7CDH - chain X; structure by X-ray diffraction, 2.60 A resolution.

[Chain X]
Molecule: Isoaspartyl dipeptidase
From: Fervidobacterium islandicum
Notes: EC 3.4.19.-
UniProtKB: A0A1B0VPV0 (A0A1B0VPV0_FERIS); residues 1-387 here = UniProt positions 1-387
Chain sequence (387 residues; each row starts with the number of its first residue):
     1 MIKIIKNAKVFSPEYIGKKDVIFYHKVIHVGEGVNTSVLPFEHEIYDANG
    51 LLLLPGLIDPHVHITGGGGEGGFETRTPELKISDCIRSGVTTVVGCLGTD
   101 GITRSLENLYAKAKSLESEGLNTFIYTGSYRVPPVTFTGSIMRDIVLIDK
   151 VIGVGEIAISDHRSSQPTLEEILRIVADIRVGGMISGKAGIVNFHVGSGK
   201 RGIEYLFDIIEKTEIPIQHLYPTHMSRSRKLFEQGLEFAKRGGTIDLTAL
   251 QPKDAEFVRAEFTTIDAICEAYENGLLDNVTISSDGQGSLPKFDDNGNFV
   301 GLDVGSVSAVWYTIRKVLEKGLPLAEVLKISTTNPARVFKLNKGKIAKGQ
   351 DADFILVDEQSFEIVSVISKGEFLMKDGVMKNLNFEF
Not modelled in the structure: 254-259, 290-302, 387
Bound ions: Zn2+ site 1: His61, His63, Glu156, Asp285; Zn2+ site 2: Glu156, His195, His224
What the authors report for this chain:
  - contacts within the chain: Glu44-Lys376 (salt bridge)
  - self-association interface (contacts with another copy of this molecule); pairs are residue here / residue on that copy: Arg131-Asp178 (salt bridge), Glu171-Arg174 (salt bridge), Arg201-Glu214 (salt bridge), Ile2, Val34, Val38, Leu39, Phe41, Gly95, Glu107, Lys114, Arg143, Asp149, Ile159, Thr213
  - conformationally variable residues (order/disorder transition): Asp254 to Arg259
  - Zn2+ coordination: His61, His63, Glu156, His195, His224, Asp285
  - catalytic residues: Tyr130 (citing earlier work)
  - catalytic residues: Glu70, Glu156 (proposed by the authors, not directly observed)
  - specificity-determining residues: Thr99, Ser289 (proposed by the authors, not directly observed)

[Overview]
The Zn2+ site 1 is built by His61, His63, Glu156 and Asp285. The Zn2+ site 2 is built by Glu156, His195 and
His224. The paper reports catalytic residues Tyr130, Glu70 and Glu156; Zn2+ coordination by His61, His63 and
Glu156 among others.
Chain X is Isoaspartyl dipeptidase (Fervidobacterium islandicum); the structure, Crystal structure of
Betaaspartyl dipeptidase from thermophilic keratin degrading Fervidobacterium islandicum-AW-1, was determined
by X-ray diffraction together with 7CF6 from the same study.
